PDB entry 5VR8 | X-ray diffraction, 2.00 A resolution | chains D and F of the 6 polymer chains in the assembly

== Chain D (and F) ==
Name: UDP-glucose 6-dehydrogenase
Source organism: Homo sapiens
Notes: EC 1.1.1.22; chain F of this document is another copy of the same molecule, construct and numbering; everything in this record applies to it too
Reference sequence: O60701 (UGDH_HUMAN); residues 1-494 here = UniProt positions 1-494
Sequence (495 residues; row label = number of the first residue in the row; numbering starts at 0):
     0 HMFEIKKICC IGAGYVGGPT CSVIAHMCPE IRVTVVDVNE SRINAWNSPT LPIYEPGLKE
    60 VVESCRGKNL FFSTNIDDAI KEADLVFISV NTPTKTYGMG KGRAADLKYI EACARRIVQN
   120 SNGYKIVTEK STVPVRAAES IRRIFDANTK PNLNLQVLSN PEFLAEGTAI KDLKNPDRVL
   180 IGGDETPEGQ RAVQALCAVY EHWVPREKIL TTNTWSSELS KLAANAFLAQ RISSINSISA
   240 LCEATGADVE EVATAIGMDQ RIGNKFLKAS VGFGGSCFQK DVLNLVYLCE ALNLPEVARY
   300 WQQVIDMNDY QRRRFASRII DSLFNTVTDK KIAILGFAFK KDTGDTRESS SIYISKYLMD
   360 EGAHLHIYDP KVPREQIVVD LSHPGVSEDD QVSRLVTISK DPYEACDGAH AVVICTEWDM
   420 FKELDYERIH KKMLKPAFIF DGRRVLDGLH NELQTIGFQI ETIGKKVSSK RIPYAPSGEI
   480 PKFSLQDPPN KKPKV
Unresolved in the structure: 0-1, 382-388, 466-494 (chain F: 0, 382-388, 466-494)
Sequence notes: expression tag (0)
Small-molecule neighbours:
  - uridine-5'-diphosphate-xylopyranose (UDX), molecule 1: I10, G11, A12, G13, Y14, V15, G16, D36, V37, N38, R41, S88, V89, N90, T91, Y108, C112, S130, T131, V132, E165, S275, K279, R346
  - uridine-5'-diphosphate-xylopyranose (UDX), molecule 2: T131, E161, F162, L163, A164, E165, K220, N224, L227, I231, F265, L266, K267, S269, G271, F272, G273, C276, F277, F338, K339, E416, R442
What the authors report for this chain:
  - mutagenesis - A136M: decreased binding to uridine-5'-diphosphate-xylopyranose (citing earlier work)

== How chain D and chain F interact ==
Pairs across the interface (103):
  D176(D) - M257(F)
  D176(D) - D258(F)
  D176(D) - Q259(F)  hydrogen bond (side chain-backbone)
  R177(D) - A254(F)  hydrogen bond (side chain-backbone)
  R177(D) - I255(F)
  R177(D) - M257(F)
  R177(D) - D258(F)  salt bridge
  L209(D) - A254(F)  hydrophobic
  L209(D) - M257(F)  hydrophobic
  W214(D) - T244(F)  hydrogen bond
  S215(D) - V251(F)
  L218(D) - L240(F)  hydrophobic
  L218(D) - C241(F)  hydrophobic
  L218(D) - A246(F)  hydrophobic
  S219(D) - V251(F)
  S219(D) - A254(F)
  A222(D) - I255(F)  hydrophobic
  A223(D) - I261(F)
  F226(D) - S233(F)
  F226(D) - I234(F)
  F226(D) - I255(F)  hydrophobic
  F226(D) - L266(F)  hydrophobic
  L227(D) - D258(F)
  L227(D) - R260(F)
  L227(D) - I261(F)  hydrophobic
  Q229(D) - Q229(F)
  Q229(D) - S233(F)  hydrogen bond
  Q229(D) - Y299(F)  hydrogen bond (backbone-side chain)
  R230(D) - R230(F)
  R230(D) - R260(F)
  R230(D) - I261(F)
  S232(D) - Y299(F)
  S233(D) - F226(F)
  S233(D) - Q229(F)  hydrogen bond
  S233(D) - Y299(F)  hydrogen bond
  S233(D) - W300(F)
  I234(D) - F226(F)
  S236(D) - V296(F)
  S236(D) - W300(F)  hydrogen bond
  I237(D) - A222(F)  hydrophobic
  L240(D) - L218(F)  hydrophobic
  L240(D) - L284(F)  hydrophobic
  L240(D) - C288(F)  hydrophobic
  L240(D) - L291(F)  hydrophobic
  L240(D) - L293(F)  hydrophobic
  C241(D) - L218(F)  hydrophobic
  T244(D) - W214(F)  hydrogen bond
  T244(D) - L291(F)
  A246(D) - W214(F)
  A246(D) - L218(F)  hydrophobic
  V251(D) - S215(F)
  V251(D) - S219(F)
  A254(D) - R177(F)  hydrogen bond (backbone-side chain)
  A254(D) - L209(F)  hydrophobic
  A254(D) - S219(F)
  I255(D) - R177(F)
  I255(D) - A222(F)  hydrophobic
  I255(D) - F226(F)  hydrophobic
  M257(D) - D176(F)
  M257(D) - R177(F)
  M257(D) - E206(F)
  M257(D) - L209(F)  hydrophobic
  D258(D) - D176(F)
  D258(D) - R177(F)  salt bridge
  D258(D) - L227(F)
  Q259(D) - D176(F)  hydrogen bond
  R260(D) - L227(F)
  R260(D) - R230(F)
  R260(D) - K264(F)
  R260(D) - F265(F)
  I261(D) - A223(F)
  I261(D) - F226(F)  hydrophobic
  I261(D) - L227(F)  hydrophobic
  I261(D) - R230(F)
  I261(D) - I261(F)
  K264(D) - R260(F)
  F265(D) - R260(F)
  L266(D) - F226(F)  hydrophobic
  L284(D) - L240(F)  hydrophobic
  L291(D) - L240(F)  hydrophobic
  L291(D) - T244(F)
  L293(D) - L240(F)  hydrophobic
  L293(D) - Y309(F)
  E295(D) - M306(F)
  E295(D) - Y309(F)
  V296(D) - S236(F)
  V296(D) - M306(F)  hydrophobic
  R298(D) - Q302(F)
  Y299(D) - Q229(F)  hydrogen bond (side chain-backbone)
  Y299(D) - S232(F)
  Y299(D) - S233(F)  hydrogen bond
  Y299(D) - Q302(F)
  Y299(D) - M306(F)  hydrophobic
  W300(D) - S233(F)
  W300(D) - S236(F)  hydrogen bond
  Q302(D) - R298(F)
  Q302(D) - Y299(F)
  Q302(D) - Q302(F)
  M306(D) - E295(F)
  M306(D) - V296(F)  hydrophobic
  M306(D) - Y299(F)  hydrophobic
  Y309(D) - L293(F)
  Y309(D) - E295(F)
Also at the interface, not in a pair above, chain D (55 interface residues in all): F162, A164, E206, K207, T211, A239, A243, E250, L287, C288, V303
Also at the interface, not in a pair above, chain F (55 interface residues in all): F162, A164, K207, T211, I237, A239, A243, E250, L287, V303

== In short ==
The chain D/chain F interface involves 55 residues from each chain, with 14 hydrogen bonds and 2 salt bridges.
Polar contacts include R177(D)-D258(F), D176(D)-Q259(F) and R177(D)-A254(F). Chain D binds
uridine-5'-diphosphate-xylopyranose. From the paper: A136M of chain D reduces binding to
uridine-5'-diphosphate-xylopyranose.
Chain D and chain F are both UDP-glucose 6-dehydrogenase (Homo sapiens); the structure, Human UDP-Glucose
Dehydrogenase with UDP-Xylose Bound to the Co-enzyme Site, was determined by X-ray diffraction together with
5W4X from the same study.
